Entry 7AU7 (X-ray diffraction, 2.55 A resolution); this record covers chain A.

# Chain A
Molecule: Serine/threonine receptor-like kinase NFP
From: Medicago truncatula
Notes: EC 2.7.10.-
Reference sequence: Q0GXS4 (NFP_MEDTR); residues 27-246 here = UniProt positions 27-246
Chain sequence (263 residues; row label = number of the first residue in the row; numbers below 1 keep their minus sign (Met-10 is residue -10)):
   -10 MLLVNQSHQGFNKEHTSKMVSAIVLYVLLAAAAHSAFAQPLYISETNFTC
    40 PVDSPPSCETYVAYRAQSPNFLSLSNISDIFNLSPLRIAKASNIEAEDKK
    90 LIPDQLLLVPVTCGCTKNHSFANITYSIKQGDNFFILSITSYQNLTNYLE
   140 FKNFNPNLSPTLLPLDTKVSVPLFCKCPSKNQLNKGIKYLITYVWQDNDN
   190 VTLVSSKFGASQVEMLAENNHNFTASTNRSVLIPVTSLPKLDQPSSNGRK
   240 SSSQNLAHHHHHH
Not modelled in the structure: -10 to 30, 234-252
Differences from the reference sequence: initiating methionine (-10); expression tag (-9 to 26, 247-252)
Disulfide bonds: Cys39-Cys104, Cys47-Cys166, Cys102-Cys164
Covalently attached groups: N-acetylglucosamine (NAG) linked to Asn36, Asn65, Asn112, Asn133, Asn189, Asn217
Reported in the primary citation:
  - mutagenesis - Q119F, K141E, T150H, T216F: unchanged signaling
  - mutagenesis - L147D/L154D: abolished signaling in response to S. meliloti 1021
  - mutagenesis - L147D/L154D (13-fold): decreased binding to S. meliloti LCO-IV

# Overview
Covalently linked N-acetylglucosamine: at Asn36, Asn65, Asn112, Asn133, Asn189 and Asn217. From the paper:
L147D/L154D abolish signaling in response to S. meliloti 1021; L147D/L154D reduce binding to S. meliloti
LCO-IV; 5 substitutions were tested in all.
Chain A is Serine/threonine receptor-like kinase NFP (Medicago truncatula); the structure, Crystal structure
of Nod Factor Perception ectodomain, was determined by X-ray diffraction, deposited together with 7BAX.
